6O19 - chains A and C of the 3 polymer chains in the assembly; structure by X-ray diffraction, 1.60 A resolution.

# Chain A
Protein: Transcription factor Pho7
From: Schizosaccharomyces pombe
Reference sequence: O13658 (YBCB_SCHPO); numbering as in UniProt (aligned over 279-336)
Chain sequence (59 residues; each row starts with the number of its first residue; note: 278 numbers in that range are skipped by the numbering (no residue carries them; nothing is unmodelled there); numbering starts at 0):
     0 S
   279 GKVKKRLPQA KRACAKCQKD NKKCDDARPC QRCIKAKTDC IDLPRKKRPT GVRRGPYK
Construct notes: expression tag (0)
UniProt features mapped onto this chain:
  - DNA-binding region: Cys292 to Cys318 (Zn(2)-C6 fungal-type)
Bound ions: Zn2+ site 1: Cys292, Cys308, Cys311, Cys318; Zn2+ site 2: Cys292, Cys295, Cys302, Cys308
From the paper describing this entry:
  - Zn2+ coordination: Cys292, Cys295, Cys302, Cys308, Cys311, Cys318
  - mutagenesis - R306A: abolished binding to tgp1 and pho1 promoter sites (citing earlier work)
  - mutagenesis - R306A: abolished signaling in response to phosphate starvation (citing earlier work)
  - binding site for the 20-nt DNA strand (chain C): Arg284, Gln287, Asp298, Asn299, Lys300, Arg323, Arg326, Gly329, Arg331, Arg332, Gly333, Tyr335
  - binding site for the 20-nt DNA strand: Arg284, Gln287, Ala288, Ala291, Gln296, Asn299, Lys300, Lys301, Cys302, Arg323, Lys324, Arg332, Tyr335, Lys336
  - conformationally variable residues (loop rearrangement): Gly279 to Arg284, Arg326 to Gly329
  - contacts within the chain: Arg332-Tyr335 (hydrogen bond)
  - mutagenesis - R332A, Y335A, Y335F: abolished signaling in response to phosphate starvation
  - mutagenesis - N299A: unchanged signaling in response to phosphate starvation
  - mutagenesis - K282A: unchanged signaling in response to starvation
  - mutagenesis - K283A, R284A: decreased signaling in response to starvation
  - mutagenesis - R332A, Y335A, Y335F: abolished binding to site 1 probe
  - mutagenesis - K282A, K283A, N299A: unchanged binding to site 1
  - mutagenesis - R284A: decreased binding to site 1
  - mutagenesis - K282A, K283A, R284A, N299A: unchanged binding to site 2
  - mutagenesis - R332A (2- to 3-fold), Y335A (2- to 3-fold), Y335F (2- to 3-fold): decreased binding to site 2
  - mutagenesis - K282A, K283A: unchanged binding to tgp1 promoter site
  - mutagenesis - N299A: decreased binding to tgp1 site
  - mutagenesis - K300A, R326A: abolished binding to pho1 promoter site 1 (citing earlier work)
  - mutagenesis - K300A: abolished signaling in response to pho1 starvation response (citing earlier work)
  - mutagenesis - R326A (16-fold): decreased binding to tgp1 site (citing earlier work)
  - mutagenesis - R326A (2-fold): decreased binding to pho1 site 2 (citing earlier work)
  - mutagenesis - K301A (4-fold): decreased binding to pho1 site 1 (citing earlier work)

# Chain C
Molecule: 20-nt DNA strand
Sequence (20 nucleotides; row label = number of the first residue in the row):
     1 TTATTCGGAA ATTAAAAACA

# How chain A and chain C interact
Pairs across the interface (31):
  Arg284(A) - DA10(C)  sugar contact
  Arg284(A) - DA11(C)  sugar contact
  Gln287(A) - DA11(C)  sugar contact
  Gln287(A) - DT12(C)  sugar contact
  Asp298(A) - DT5(C)  base contact
  Asp298(A) - DC6(C)  hydrogen bond to the base
  Asn299(A) - DC6(C)  base contact
  Asn299(A) - DG7(C)  hydrogen bond to the base
  Asn299(A) - DG8(C)  base contact
  Lys300(A) - DT5(C)  hydrogen bond to the base
  Arg323(A) - DT13(C)  salt bridge to the phosphate
  Lys325(A) - DA15(C)  phosphate contact
  Arg326(A) - DA14(C)  hydrogen bond to the base
  Arg326(A) - DA15(C)  hydrogen bond to the base
  Pro327(A) - DA15(C)  sugar contact
  Thr328(A) - DA15(C)  sugar contact
  Thr328(A) - DA16(C)  phosphate contact
  Gly329(A) - DA15(C)  phosphate contact
  Gly329(A) - DA16(C)  hydrogen bond to the phosphate
  Val330(A) - DA16(C)  sugar contact
  Arg331(A) - DA16(C)  phosphate contact
  Arg331(A) - DA17(C)  salt bridge to the phosphate
  Arg332(A) - DA15(C)  base contact
  Arg332(A) - DA16(C)  hydrogen bond to the phosphate
  Arg332(A) - DA17(C)  hydrogen bond to the phosphate
  Gly333(A) - DA17(C)  hydrogen bond to the phosphate
  Pro334(A) - DA17(C)  phosphate contact
  Pro334(A) - DA18(C)  phosphate contact
  Tyr335(A) - DA16(C)  hydrogen bond to the base
  Tyr335(A) - DA17(C)  hydrogen bond to the sugar
  Tyr335(A) - DA18(C)  hydrogen bond to the phosphate
Also at the interface, not in a pair above, chain A (18 interface residues in all): Lys289

# Overview
Chain A and chain C form an interface of 18 and 13 residues respectively; the contacts include 12 hydrogen
bonds and 2 salt bridges. Polar contacts include Asp298(A)-DC6(C), Asn299(A)-DG7(C) and Lys300(A)-DT5(C). From
the paper: a binding site for the 20-nt DNA strand at Arg284(A), Gln287(A) and Ala288(A) among others; R306A,
R332A and Y335A of chain A, among others, abolish signaling in response to phosphate starvation; 11
substitutions were tested in all.
Here chain A is Transcription factor Pho7 (Schizosaccharomyces pombe) and chain C is a 20-nt DNA strand. Entry
6O19 (Crystal Structure of Pho7 complex with pho1 promoter site 2) was determined by X-ray diffraction.
